PDB entry 7O7F | electron microscopy, 3.15 A resolution | chains B and G of the 7 polymer chains in the assembly

Chain B:
Molecule: Guanine nucleotide-binding protein G(I)/G(S)/G(T) subunit beta-1
Source organism: Bos taurus
Reference sequence: P62871 (GBB1_BOVIN); residue numbers follow UniProt; this construct covers 1-340
Chain sequence (340 residues; row label = number of the first residue in the row):
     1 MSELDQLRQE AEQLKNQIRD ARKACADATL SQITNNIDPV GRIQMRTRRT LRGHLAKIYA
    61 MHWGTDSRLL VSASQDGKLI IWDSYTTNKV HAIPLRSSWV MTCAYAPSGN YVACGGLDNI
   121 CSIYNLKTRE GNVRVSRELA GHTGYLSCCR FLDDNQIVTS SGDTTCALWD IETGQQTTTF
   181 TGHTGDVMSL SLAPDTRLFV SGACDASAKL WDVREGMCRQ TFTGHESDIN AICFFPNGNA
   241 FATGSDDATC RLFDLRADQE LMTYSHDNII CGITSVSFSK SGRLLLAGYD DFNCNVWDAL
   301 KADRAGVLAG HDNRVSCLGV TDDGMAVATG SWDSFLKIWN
Unresolved in the structure: 1-2

Chain G:
Molecule: Guanine nucleotide-binding protein G(T) subunit gamma-T1
Source organism: Bos taurus
Reference sequence: P02698 (GBG1_BOVIN); residues 1-74 here = UniProt positions 1-74
Chain sequence (74 residues; row label = number of the first residue in the row):
     1 MPVINIEDLT EKDKLKMEVD QLKKEVTLER MLVSKCCEEF RDYVEERSGE DPLVKGIPED
    61 KNPFKELKGG CVIS
Unresolved in the structure: 1-8, 67-74

Chain B / chain G interface:
Contacting residue pairs - 84 pairs, chain B then chain G:
  E3(B) - K12(G)  salt bridge
  A11(B) - L22(G)
  L14(B) - L22(G)  hydrophobic
  L14(B) - V26(G)  hydrophobic
  K15(B) - L22(G)
  I18(B) - L22(G)  hydrophobic
  I18(B) - V26(G)  hydrophobic
  I18(B) - R30(G)
  A21(B) - R30(G)
  R22(B) - E25(G)  salt bridge
  R22(B) - R30(G)
  C25(B) - R30(G)
  C25(B) - L32(G)
  C25(B) - V33(G)  hydrogen bond (backbone-backbone)
  A26(B) - V33(G)  hydrophobic
  D27(B) - V33(G)
  D27(B) - S34(G)  hydrogen bond (side chain-backbone)
  A28(B) - V33(G)
  L30(B) - C37(G)
  L30(B) - F40(G)  hydrophobic
  I33(B) - C37(G)  hydrophobic
  I33(B) - E38(G)
  I33(B) - R41(G)  hydrogen bond (backbone-side chain)
  I37(B) - R41(G)
  I37(B) - E45(G)
  V40(B) - V54(G)  hydrophobic
  I43(B) - L53(G)
  I43(B) - V54(G)
  R48(B) - F64(G)
  R49(B) - F64(G)
  R49(B) - K65(G)
  R49(B) - E66(G)  hydrogen bond (side chain-backbone)
  S84(B) - F64(G)
  Y85(B) - P63(G)
  Y85(B) - F64(G)  hydrophobic
  T184(B) - K14(G)
  M217(B) - K24(G)
  C218(B) - Q21(G)  hydrogen bond (backbone-side chain)
  C218(B) - K24(G)
  R219(B) - L28(G)
  Q220(B) - L28(G)
  T221(B) - E25(G)
  F235(B) - F40(G)  hydrophobic
  F235(B) - Y43(G)  hydrophobic
  F235(B) - V44(G)  hydrophobic
  P236(B) - Y43(G)
  N237(B) - Y43(G)
  L252(B) - F40(G)  hydrophobic
  D254(B) - C36(G)  hydrogen bond
  R256(B) - R30(G)
  R256(B) - M31(G)  hydrogen bond
  R256(B) - C36(G)
  R256(B) - E39(G)  salt bridge
  A257(B) - R30(G)
  A257(B) - M31(G)
  A257(B) - C36(G)  hydrophobic
  D258(B) - E25(G)
  D258(B) - R30(G)  salt bridge
  Q259(B) - V33(G)
  L261(B) - C37(G)  hydrophobic
  S279(B) - D51(G)  hydrogen bond
  K280(B) - D51(G)
  S281(B) - V44(G)
  S281(B) - R47(G)
  S281(B) - S48(G)
  S281(B) - D51(G)  hydrogen bond
  G282(B) - V44(G)
  R283(B) - V44(G)
  R283(B) - E45(G)  salt bridge
  L284(B) - L53(G)
  L284(B) - V54(G)  hydrophobic
  L300(B) - F40(G)  hydrophobic
  L300(B) - V44(G)  hydrophobic
  G324(B) - P52(G)
  G324(B) - L53(G)
  M325(B) - P52(G)  hydrophobic
  M325(B) - L53(G)
  M325(B) - P63(G)
  A326(B) - F64(G)  hydrophobic
  I338(B) - F64(G)  hydrophobic
  N340(B) - L53(G)
  N340(B) - I57(G)
  N340(B) - N62(G)  hydrogen bond
  N340(B) - F64(G)
Interface residues without a listed pair, chain B (61 interface residues in all): L4, L7, R8, E10, Q17, T29, T34, M45, K209, L286, A299, D323, V327
Interface residues without a listed pair, chain G (39 interface residues in all): L15, V19, K23, E29, E50

In short:
61 residues of chain B face 39 of chain G across their interface, with 10 hydrogen bonds and 5 salt bridges.
Polar contacts include E3(B)-K12(G), R22(B)-E25(G) and R256(B)-E39(G).
Here chain B is Guanine nucleotide-binding protein G(I)/G(S)/G(T) subunit beta-1 and chain G is Guanine
nucleotide-binding protein G(T) subunit gamma-T1, both from Bos taurus. Entry 7O7F (Structural basis of the
activation of the CC chemokine receptor 5 by a chemokine agonist) was determined by electron microscopy.
